PDB entry 8XYX | electron microscopy, 2.80 A resolution | chains A and B of the 4 polymer chains in the assembly

== Chain A ==
Name: MT-a70 family protein
Source organism: Tetrahymena thermophila SB210
UniProt: Q22GC0 (Q22GC0_TETTS); residues 1-372 here correspond to UniProt positions 57-428 (UniProt number = residue number + 56)
Sequence (378 residues; row label = number of the first residue in the row; numbers below 1 keep their minus sign (Gly-5 is residue -5)):
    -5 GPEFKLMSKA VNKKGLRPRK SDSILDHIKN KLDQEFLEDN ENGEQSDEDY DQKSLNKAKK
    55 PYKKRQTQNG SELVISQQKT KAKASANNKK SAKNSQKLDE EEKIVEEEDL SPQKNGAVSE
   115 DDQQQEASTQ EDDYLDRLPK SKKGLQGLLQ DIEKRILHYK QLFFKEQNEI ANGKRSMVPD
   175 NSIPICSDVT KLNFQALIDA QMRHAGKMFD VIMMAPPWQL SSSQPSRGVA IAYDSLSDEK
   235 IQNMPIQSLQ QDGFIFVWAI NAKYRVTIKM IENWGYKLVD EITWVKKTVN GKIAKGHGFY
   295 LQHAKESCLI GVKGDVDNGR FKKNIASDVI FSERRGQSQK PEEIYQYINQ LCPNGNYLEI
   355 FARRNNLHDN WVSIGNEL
Not modelled in the structure: -5 to 136, 215-227
Sequence notes: expression tag (-5 to 0); engineered mutation Ala209 (Asp265 in Q22GC0)
Small-molecule neighbours: S-adenosylmethionine (SAM): Ser181, Asp182, Val183, Thr184, Ala209, Pro210, Pro211, Asp228, Leu230, Ser332, Gln333, Lys334, Phe355, Ala356, Arg357, Asn360, Gly369, Asn370, Glu371
What the authors report for this chain:
  - mutagenesis - D209A: abolished catalytic activity (proposed by the authors, not directly observed)
  - mutagenesis - R221A, K280E, K286A/K289E: decreased binding to DNA
  - mutagenesis - H291F: abolished catalytic activity

== Chain B ==
Name: Methyltransferase MT, putative
Source organism: Tetrahymena thermophila SB210
UniProt: Q22XT1 (Q22XT1_TETTS); residue numbers follow UniProt; this construct covers 1-324
Sequence (357 residues; row label = number of the first residue in the row; numbers below 1 keep their minus sign (Gly-4 is residue -4)):
    -4 GPGRPMSQET LAACQSLDKF AHPKKVSPVQ KSQIIEEPPL QKKIKPTEPG EDQLSLLLKW
    56 RSSYIPPQKP TNEDEYKKII CKDISSEKLE QHAGDVSALF INIKWKLSEG QSGKSIEDLK
   116 KLAISDKLIN NGIIFIWSEK EILSQIVDVL EAKGFNYIEN FMINQLSADK ALEMQRKNQN
   176 QQSKEKKITD FFKRLTPQKN IWSDITPEQC IEQEKFPPNN YVQDIFVNSE YSFFRKSKKI
   236 LLMLRKFNKD AQLELRHQRT SDIFFDIFEQ NKPNDVSKKG MEFVYKMIET LLPKANYSEE
   296 NKGAFKMMEL YADDKSQPRK GWISVYEQEW SHPQFEKGGG SGGGSGGGSW SHPQFEK
Not modelled in the structure: -4 to 43, 175-195, 325-352
Sequence notes: expression tag (-4 to 0, 325-352)

== How chain A and chain B interact ==
Residue-residue contacts (92):
  Phe248(A) - Phe228(B)  hydrophobic
  Phe250(A) - Phe229(B)  hydrophobic
  Asn255(A) - Tyr152(B)  hydrogen bond
  Asn255(A) - Ile153(B)  hydrogen bond (side chain-backbone)
  Tyr258(A) - Tyr152(B)  hydrophobic
  Tyr258(A) - Asn155(B)
  Arg259(A) - Val142(B)
  Arg259(A) - Glu146(B)  salt bridge
  Arg259(A) - Tyr152(B)
  Ile262(A) - Leu138(B)  hydrophobic
  Ile262(A) - Ser139(B)
  Glu266(A) - Ser139(B)
  Leu272(A) - Ser139(B)
  Val273(A) - Lys135(B)
  Val273(A) - Tyr226(B)  hydrogen bond (backbone-side chain)
  Val273(A) - Phe228(B)  hydrophobic
  Asp274(A) - Lys135(B)  salt bridge
  Asp274(A) - Tyr226(B)
  Asp274(A) - Phe228(B)
  Asp274(A) - Phe229(B)  hydrogen bond (side chain-backbone)
  Glu275(A) - Lys135(B)
  Glu275(A) - Lys233(B)  hydrogen bond (backbone-side chain)
  Thr277(A) - Met157(B)
  Thr277(A) - Lys233(B)
  Val279(A) - Ile258(B)  hydrophobic
  Asn284(A) - Leu51(B)
  Gly285(A) - Gln48(B)
  Gly285(A) - Leu52(B)
  Lys286(A) - Leu51(B)
  Lys286(A) - Lys54(B)
  Ile287(A) - Leu52(B)  hydrophobic
  Ile287(A) - Ile258(B)  hydrophobic
  Ile287(A) - Phe260(B)  hydrophobic
  Lys289(A) - Ser256(B)
  His291(A) - Gln253(B)
  Gly292(A) - Gln253(B)  hydrogen bond (backbone-side chain)
  Phe293(A) - Leu250(B)  hydrophobic
  Phe293(A) - His252(B)
  Phe293(A) - Gln253(B)
  Tyr294(A) - Ile153(B)  hydrophobic
  Tyr294(A) - Glu154(B)
  Tyr294(A) - Arg240(B)  hydrogen bond
  Tyr294(A) - Leu250(B)  hydrophobic
  Tyr294(A) - Gln253(B)
  Leu295(A) - Glu154(B)  hydrogen bond (backbone-side chain)
  Leu295(A) - Asn155(B)
  Leu295(A) - Phe156(B)  hydrophobic
  Leu295(A) - Met238(B)  hydrophobic
  Leu295(A) - Thr255(B)
  Leu295(A) - Asp257(B)
  Leu295(A) - Met282(B)  hydrophobic
  Gln296(A) - Gln253(B)  hydrogen bond (side chain-backbone)
  Gln296(A) - Thr255(B)  hydrogen bond (backbone-backbone)
  Gln296(A) - Ser256(B)
  Gln296(A) - Asp257(B)  hydrogen bond (backbone-backbone)
  His297(A) - Glu154(B)  salt bridge
  His297(A) - Asp257(B)
  Ala298(A) - Asp257(B)  hydrogen bond (backbone-side chain)
  Ala298(A) - Ile258(B)  hydrophobic
  Lys299(A) - Asn155(B)
  Lys299(A) - Met157(B)
  Lys299(A) - Asp257(B)
  Lys299(A) - Ile258(B)
  Ile304(A) - Phe229(B)  hydrophobic
  Lys317(A) - Ser227(B)  hydrogen bond
  Asn318(A) - Glu225(B)  hydrogen bond
  Asn318(A) - Tyr226(B)  hydrogen bond (side chain-backbone)
  Asn318(A) - Ser227(B)  hydrogen bond (backbone-backbone)
  Asn318(A) - Phe228(B)
  Asn318(A) - Arg230(B)
  Ile319(A) - Phe229(B)
  Ile319(A) - Arg230(B)  hydrogen bond (backbone-backbone)
  Ala320(A) - Asn223(B)
  Ala320(A) - Phe229(B)  hydrophobic
  Ala320(A) - Arg230(B)  hydrogen bond (backbone-side chain)
  Ser321(A) - Asn223(B)  hydrogen bond
  Ser321(A) - Arg230(B)
  Ser321(A) - Ser232(B)  hydrogen bond
  Asp322(A) - Lys135(B)  salt bridge
  Asp322(A) - Phe229(B)
  Asp322(A) - Arg230(B)  hydrogen bond (backbone-backbone)
  Asp322(A) - Lys231(B)
  Asp322(A) - Ser232(B)
  Asp322(A) - Lys233(B)  salt bridge
  Val323(A) - Asn159(B)
  Val323(A) - Phe221(B)  hydrophobic
  Val323(A) - Ser232(B)
  Phe325(A) - Gln48(B)
  Phe325(A) - Val217(B)  hydrophobic
  Phe325(A) - Gln218(B)  hydrogen bond (backbone-side chain)
  Phe325(A) - Phe260(B)  hydrophobic
  Tyr341(A) - Phe229(B)  hydrophobic
Other interface residues (no listed pair), chain A (44 interface residues in all): Lys271, Ile276, Lys281, Gly290, Val310, Lys316, Leu345
Other interface residues (no listed pair), chain B (47 interface residues in all): Glu136, Asp143, Ser224, Phe242, Arg251, Arg254, Leu286

== Summary ==
44 residues of chain A and 47 residues of chain B are in contact, with 22 hydrogen bonds and 5 salt bridges.
Polar contacts include Arg259(A)-Glu146(B), Asp274(A)-Lys135(B) and His297(A)-Glu154(B). The paper reports
that R221A, K280E and K286A/K289E of chain A reduce binding to DNA; D209A and H291F of chain A abolish
catalytic activity.
Chain A is MT-a70 family protein and chain B is Methyltransferase MT, putative, both from Tetrahymena
thermophila SB210; the structure, Cryo-EM structure of SAM-bound Tetrahymena DNA methyltransferase complex
MTA1c (D209A), was determined by electron microscopy, deposited together with 8XYL, 8XYP, 8XYQ, 9U92, 9U9K and
9VU6.
